2OGA - chains A and B; structure by X-ray diffraction, 2.05 A resolution.

== Chain A (and B) ==
Protein: Transaminase
From: Streptomyces venezuelae
Notes: chain B of this document is another copy of the same molecule, construct and numbering; everything in this record applies to it too
Reference sequence: Q9ZGH4 (Q9ZGH4_9ACTO); residues 1-379 here = UniProt positions 1-379
Chain sequence (399 residues; each row starts with the number of its first residue; numbers below 1 keep their minus sign (Met-19 is residue -19)):
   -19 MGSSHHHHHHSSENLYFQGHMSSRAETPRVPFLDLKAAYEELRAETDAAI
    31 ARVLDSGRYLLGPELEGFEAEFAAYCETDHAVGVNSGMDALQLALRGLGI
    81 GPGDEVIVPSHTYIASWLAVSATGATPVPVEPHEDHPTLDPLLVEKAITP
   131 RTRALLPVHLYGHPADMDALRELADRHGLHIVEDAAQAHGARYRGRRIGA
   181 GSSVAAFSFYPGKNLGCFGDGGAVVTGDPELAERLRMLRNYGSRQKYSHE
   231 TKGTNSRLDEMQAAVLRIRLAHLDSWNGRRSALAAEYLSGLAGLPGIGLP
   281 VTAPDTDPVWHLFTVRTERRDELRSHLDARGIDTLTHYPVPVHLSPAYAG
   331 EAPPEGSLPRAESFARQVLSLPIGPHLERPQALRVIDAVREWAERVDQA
Unresolved in the structure: -19 to 6, 378-379 (chain B: -19 to 6, 377-379)
Sequence notes: initiating methionine (-19); cloning artifact (-18 to -16, -9 to 0); expression tag (-15 to -10)
Metal / ion sites: Na+: Asn65 (shared with Asn65(B) of chain B)
Ligand contacts:
  - PGU (N-({3-hydroxy-2-methyl-5-[(phosphonooxy)methyl]pyridin-4-yl}methyl)-L-glutamic acid), molecule 1: Ser66, Gly67, Met68, Tyr93, Ala95, Ser96, Val138, Leu140, Asp164, Ala166, Gln167, Ser188, Tyr190, Lys193, Gly201, Tyr318
  - PGU, molecule 2: Asn220, Tyr221, Lys226, Tyr227, Asn235, Arg237
Curated features (UniProtKB/Swiss-Prot):
  - binding site (pyridoxal 5'-phosphate): Gly67, Gln167, Ser188 to Lys193, Tyr221, Tyr227, Asn235 to Arg237, Tyr318
  - modified residue: Lys193 (N6-(pyridoxal phosphate)lysine)
What the authors report for this chain:
  - binding site for PGU: Gly67, Gln167, Ser188, Lys193, Tyr221, Tyr227, Asn235, Arg237, Tyr318
  - conformationally variable residues (loop rearrangement): Gln225 to Ser228, Tyr318
  - catalytic residues: Asp164 (by similarity / conservation)

== Chain A / chain B interface ==
Residue-residue contacts (92):
  Lys16(A) with Asp35(B), salt bridge
  Tyr19(A) with Leu34(B); Asp35(B)
  Arg23(A) with Asp35(B), salt bridge
  Asp27(A) with Leu34(B)
  Ile30(A) with Leu34(B), hydrophobic
  Leu34(A) with Lys16(B); Tyr19(B); Asp27(B); Ile30(B), hydrophobic; Phe198(B), hydrophobic
  Asp35(A) with Lys16(B), salt bridge; Tyr19(B); Arg23(B), salt bridge
  Gly37(A) with Lys16(B)
  Tyr39(A) with Leu15(B), hydrophobic; Pro191(B), hydrophobic; Phe198(B), hydrophobic
  Leu40(A) with Tyr190(B), hydrophobic; Pro191(B); Gly199(B); Asp200(B)
  Asn65(A) with Asn65(B), hydrogen bond
  Ser66(A) with Asn235(B)
  Met68(A) with Tyr221(B); Thr234(B); Asn235(B)
  Tyr93(A) with Tyr221(B); His229(B)
  Ile94(A) with His229(B)
  Ala95(A) with Tyr221(B), hydrophobic
  Leu98(A) with Tyr221(B), hydrophobic; Lys232(B); Gly233(B)
  Tyr190(A) with Leu40(B), hydrophobic; Arg237(B)
  Pro191(A) with Leu40(B)
  Phe198(A) with Leu34(B), hydrophobic; Tyr39(B); Met241(B), hydrophobic
  Gly199(A) with Asp239(B)
  Asp200(A) with Leu40(B); Asn235(B), hydrogen bond; Arg237(B), salt bridge; Asp239(B), hydrogen bond (backbone-side chain)
  Tyr221(A) with Met68(B); Tyr93(B); Ala95(B); Leu98(B), hydrophobic
  Lys226(A) with Tyr190(B), hydrogen bond
  Tyr227(A) with Tyr93(B), hydrophobic; Thr316(B); His317(B), hydrogen bond; Tyr318(B), hydrophobic; Pro319(B), hydrophobic
  His229(A) with Tyr93(B); Ile94(B); Ser325(B); Pro326(B); Ala327(B), hydrogen bond (backbone-backbone)
  Glu230(A) with Pro326(B); Ala327(B)
  Thr231(A) with Ala327(B)
  Lys232(A) with Ala327(B), hydrogen bond (side chain-backbone); Tyr328(B); Glu331(B), salt bridge
  Gly233(A) with Leu98(B)
  Asn235(A) with Ser66(B); Asp200(B), hydrogen bond
  Arg237(A) with Tyr190(B); Asp200(B), salt bridge
  Asp239(A) with Gly199(B); Asp200(B), hydrogen bond (side chain-backbone); Asp239(B)
  Met241(A) with Phe198(B), hydrophobic; Met241(B), hydrophobic; Gln242(B)
  Gln242(A) with Met241(B)
  Leu315(A) with Lys226(B)
  Thr316(A) with Tyr227(B)
  His317(A) with Tyr227(B), hydrogen bond
  Tyr318(A) with Tyr227(B)
  Pro319(A) with Tyr227(B), hydrophobic
  Ser325(A) with His229(B)
  Pro326(A) with His229(B); Glu230(B)
  Ala327(A) with His229(B), hydrogen bond (backbone-backbone); Glu230(B); Thr231(B); Lys232(B)
  Tyr328(A) with Lys232(B)
  Glu331(A) with Lys232(B), salt bridge
Also at the interface, not in a pair above, chain A (50 interface residues in all): Leu15, Thr26, Asp69, Ser101, Thr234
Also at the interface, not in a pair above, chain B (46 interface residues in all): Gly37

== Summary ==
50 residues of chain A and 46 residues of chain B are in contact, with 11 hydrogen bonds and 8 salt bridges.
Polar pairs include Lys16(A)-Asp35(B), Arg23(A)-Asp35(B) and Asp200(A)-Arg237(B). Ligands of chain A: compound
PGU. From the paper: the catalytic residue Asp164(A); a binding site for PGU at Gly67(A), Gln167(A) and
Ser188(A) among others.
Both chains are Transaminase (Streptomyces venezuelae). Entry 2OGA (X-ray crystal structure of S. venezuelae
DesV in complex with ketimine intermediate) was determined by X-ray diffraction together with 2OGE from the
same study.
